Entry 7E6M (X-ray diffraction, 1.83 A resolution); this record covers chains A and B.

Chain A (and B):
Name: 3C-like proteinase
Organism: Human coronavirus NL63
Notes: EC 3.4.22.-; chain B of this document is another copy of the same molecule, construct and numbering; everything in this record applies to it too
UniProt: P0C6U6 (R1A_CVHNL); residues 1-303 here correspond to UniProt positions 2940-3242 (UniProt number = residue number + 2939)
Sequence (303 residues; row label = number of the first residue in the row):
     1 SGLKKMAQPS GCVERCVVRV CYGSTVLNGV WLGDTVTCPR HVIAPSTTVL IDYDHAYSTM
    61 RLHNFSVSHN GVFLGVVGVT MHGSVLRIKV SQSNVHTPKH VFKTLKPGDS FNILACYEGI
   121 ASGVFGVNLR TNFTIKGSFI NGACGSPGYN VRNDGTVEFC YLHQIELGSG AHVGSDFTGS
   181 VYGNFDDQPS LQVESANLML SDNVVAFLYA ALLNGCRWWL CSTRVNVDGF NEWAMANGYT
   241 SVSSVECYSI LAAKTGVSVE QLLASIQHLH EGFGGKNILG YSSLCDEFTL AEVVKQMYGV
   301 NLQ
Disordered / not traced: 1, 301-303
Swiss-Prot annotation at these positions:
  - active site (For 3CL-PRO activity): His-41, Cys-144
  - site: Gln-303 (Cleavage)

How chain A and chain B interact:
Pairs across the interface (51; chain A residue first):
  Gly-2(A) / Ser-138(B)
  Lys-4(A) / Phe-125(B)
  Lys-4(A) / Gly-126(B)  hydrogen bond (side chain-backbone)
  Lys-4(A) / Lys-136(B)
  Lys-4(A) / Ser-138(B)
  Lys-4(A) / Glu-287(B)  salt bridge
  Lys-5(A) / Phe-125(B)
  Met-6(A) / Gly-123(B)
  Met-6(A) / Val-124(B)
  Met-6(A) / Phe-125(B)  hydrophobic
  Ala-7(A) / Gly-123(B)
  Ala-7(A) / Val-124(B)  hydrogen bond (backbone-backbone)
  Pro-9(A) / Ser-10(B)
  Pro-9(A) / Glu-14(B)
  Pro-9(A) / Ala-121(B)  hydrophobic
  Pro-9(A) / Ser-122(B)
  Ser-10(A) / Pro-9(B)
  Ser-10(A) / Ser-10(B)  hydrogen bond (side chain-backbone)
  Ser-10(A) / Glu-14(B)  hydrogen bond (backbone-side chain)
  Gly-11(A) / Gly-11(B)
  Gly-11(A) / Glu-14(B)  hydrogen bond (backbone-side chain)
  Glu-14(A) / Pro-9(B)
  Glu-14(A) / Ser-10(B)  hydrogen bond (side chain-backbone)
  Glu-14(A) / Gly-11(B)  hydrogen bond (side chain-backbone)
  Arg-15(A) / Arg-15(B)
  Ala-121(A) / Pro-9(B)  hydrophobic
  Ser-122(A) / Pro-9(B)
  Ser-122(A) / Lys-295(B)
  Gly-123(A) / Ala-7(B)
  Gly-123(A) / Pro-9(B)
  Val-124(A) / Met-6(B)
  Val-124(A) / Ala-7(B)  hydrogen bond (backbone-backbone)
  Val-124(A) / Val-124(B)  hydrophobic
  Phe-125(A) / Lys-4(B)
  Phe-125(A) / Met-6(B)  hydrophobic
  Gly-126(A) / Lys-4(B)
  Lys-136(A) / Lys-4(B)
  Ser-138(A) / Gly-2(B)  hydrogen bond (side chain-backbone)
  Ser-138(A) / Lys-4(B)
  Ser-138(A) / Met-6(B)
  Ser-138(A) / Gln-296(B)  hydrogen bond
  Ile-140(A) / Gln-296(B)
  Ile-140(A) / Met-297(B)
  Ile-140(A) / Tyr-298(B)
  Ile-140(A) / Gly-299(B)
  Ser-282(A) / Ser-282(B)  hydrogen bond
  Gln-296(A) / Ser-138(B)  hydrogen bond
  Gln-296(A) / Ile-140(B)
  Met-297(A) / Ile-140(B)
  Tyr-298(A) / Ile-140(B)
  Gly-299(A) / Ile-140(B)
Other interface residues (no listed pair), chain A (30 interface residues in all): Gln-8, Leu-114, Val-127, Gly-137, Glu-287, Lys-295
Other interface residues (no listed pair), chain B (29 interface residues in all): Lys-5, Gln-8, Val-127, Gly-137

In short:
30 residues of chain A face 29 of chain B across their interface; the contacts include 12 hydrogen bonds and 1
salt bridge. Polar contacts include Lys-4(A)/Glu-287(B), Lys-4(A)/Gly-126(B) and Ser-10(A)/Ser-10(B). From
UniProt: active-site residues His-41(A) and Cys-144(A) on chain A.
Both chains are 3C-like proteinase (Human coronavirus NL63). Entry 7E6M (Crystal structure of Human
coronavirus NL63 3C-like protease) was determined by X-ray diffraction, deposited together with 7E6L, 7E6N and
7E6R.
